7TTF - chains B and E of the 5 polymer chains in the assembly; structure by X-ray diffraction, 2.10 A resolution.

# Chain B
Name: Tubulin beta chain
Source organism: Sus scrofa
UniProt: A0A287AGU7 (A0A287AGU7_PIG); residue numbers follow UniProt; this construct covers 1-433
Sequence (433 residues; numbered 1 to 433; the number before each row is that of its first residue):
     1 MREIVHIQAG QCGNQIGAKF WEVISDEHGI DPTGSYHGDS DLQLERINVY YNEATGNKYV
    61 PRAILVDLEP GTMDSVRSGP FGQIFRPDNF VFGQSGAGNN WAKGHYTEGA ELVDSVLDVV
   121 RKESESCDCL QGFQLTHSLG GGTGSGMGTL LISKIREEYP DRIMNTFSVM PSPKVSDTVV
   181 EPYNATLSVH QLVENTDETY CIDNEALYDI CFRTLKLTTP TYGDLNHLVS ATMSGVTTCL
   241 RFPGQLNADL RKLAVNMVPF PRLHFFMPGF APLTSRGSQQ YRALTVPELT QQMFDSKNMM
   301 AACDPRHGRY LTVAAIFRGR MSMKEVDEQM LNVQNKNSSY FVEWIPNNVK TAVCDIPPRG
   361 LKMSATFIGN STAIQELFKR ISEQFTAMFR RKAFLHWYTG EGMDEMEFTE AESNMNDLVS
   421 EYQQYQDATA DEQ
Not modelled in the structure: 277-283, 431-433
Ligand contacts:
  - GDP (guanosine-5'-diphosphate): Gly-10, Gln-11, Cys-12, Gln-15, Ile-16, Asp-67, Ala-97, Ser-138, Gly-140, Gly-141, Gly-142, Thr-143, Gly-144, Ser-145, Val-169, Pro-171, Val-175, Ser-176, Asp-177, Glu-181, Asn-204, Leu-207, Tyr-222, Leu-225, Asn-226, Val-229
  - JV9 (7-methoxy-4-[2-(methylamino)-6,7-dihydro-5H-cyclopenta[d]pyrimidin-4-yl]-3,4-dihydroquinoxalin-2(1H)-one): Val-236, Cys-239, Leu-240, Leu-246, Ala-248, Asp-249, Lys-252, Leu-253, Asn-256, Met-257, Thr-312, Val-313, Ala-314, Ala-315, Ile-316, Asn-348, Lys-350, Thr-351, Ala-352

# Chain E
Name: Stathmin-4
Source organism: Rattus norvegicus
UniProt: P63043 (STMN4_RAT); residues 5-145 here correspond to UniProt positions 49-189 (UniProt number = residue number + 44)
Sequence (143 residues; each row starts with the number of its first residue):
     3 MADMEVIELN KATSGQSWEV ILKPPSFDGV PEFNASLPRR RDPSLEEIQK KLEAAEERRK
    63 YQEAELLKHL AEKREHEREV IQKAIEENNN FIKMAKEKLA QKMESNKENR EAHLAAMLER
   123 LQEKDKHAEE VRKNKELKEE ASR
Not modelled in the structure: 3-6, 34-44, 141-145
Sequence notes: initiating methionine (3); expression tag (4); engineered mutation Ala-14 (Cys58 in P63043), Trp-20 (Phe64 in P63043)
UniProt features mapped onto this chain:
  - modified residue: Ser-46 (Phosphoserine)

# Chain B / chain E interface
Pairs across the interface (31):
  His-105(B) / Glu-79(E)  salt bridge
  Tyr-106(B) / His-78(E)  hydrogen bond
  Tyr-106(B) / Glu-79(E)
  Tyr-106(B) / Val-82(E)  hydrophobic
  Tyr-106(B) / Ile-83(E)
  Thr-107(B) / Ile-83(E)
  Ala-110(B) / Ile-83(E)  hydrophobic
  Leu-150(B) / Glu-79(E)
  Ser-153(B) / Leu-72(E)
  Ser-153(B) / Arg-76(E)  hydrogen bond
  Lys-154(B) / Arg-76(E)
  Arg-156(B) / Leu-68(E)
  Arg-156(B) / Leu-72(E)
  Glu-157(B) / Leu-69(E)
  Glu-157(B) / Leu-72(E)
  Glu-157(B) / Ala-73(E)
  Glu-157(B) / Arg-76(E)  salt bridge
  Pro-160(B) / Glu-65(E)
  Pro-160(B) / Leu-68(E)  hydrophobic
  Thr-399(B) / Glu-89(E)
  Gly-400(B) / Ala-86(E)
  Gly-400(B) / Glu-89(E)
  Glu-401(B) / Val-82(E)
  Glu-401(B) / Ala-86(E)
  Gly-402(B) / Val-82(E)
  Gly-402(B) / Lys-85(E)
  Gly-402(B) / Ala-86(E)
  Met-403(B) / Val-82(E)
  Asp-404(B) / Lys-85(E)  salt bridge
  Glu-407(B) / His-78(E)  salt bridge
  Glu-407(B) / Val-82(E)
Also at the interface, not in a pair above, chain B (19 interface residues in all): Glu-194, Asn-195
Also at the interface, not in a pair above, chain E (14 interface residues in all): Lys-75

# Summary
Chain B and chain E form an interface of 19 and 14 residues respectively; the contacts include 2 hydrogen
bonds and 4 salt bridges. Polar contacts include His-105(B)/Glu-79(E), Glu-157(B)/Arg-76(E) and
Asp-404(B)/Lys-85(E). Chain B binds GDP and compound JV9.
Chain B is Tubulin beta chain (Sus scrofa) and chain E is Stathmin-4 (Rattus norvegicus); the structure,
Tubulin-RB3_SLD in complex with compound 12k, was determined by X-ray diffraction together with 7TTD and 7TTE
from the same study.
